PDB entry 7ZU1 | X-ray diffraction, 1.68 A resolution | chain A

# Chain A
Protein: Androgen receptor
From: Homo sapiens
UniProtKB: P10275 (ANDR_HUMAN); residue numbers follow UniProt; this construct covers 672-920
Sequence (249 residues; row label = number of the first residue in the row):
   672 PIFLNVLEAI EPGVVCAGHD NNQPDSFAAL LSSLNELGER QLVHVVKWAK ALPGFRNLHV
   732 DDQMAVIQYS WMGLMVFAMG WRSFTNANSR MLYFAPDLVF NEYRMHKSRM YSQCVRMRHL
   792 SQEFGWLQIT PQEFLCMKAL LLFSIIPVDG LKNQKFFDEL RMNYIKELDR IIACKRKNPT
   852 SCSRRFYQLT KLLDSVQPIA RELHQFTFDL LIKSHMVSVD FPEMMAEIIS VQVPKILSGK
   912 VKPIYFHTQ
Not modelled in the structure: 848-851
Sequence notes: engineered mutation Ala758 (Val in P10275)
Curated features (UniProtKB/Swiss-Prot):
  - binding site (17beta-hydroxy-5alpha-androstan-3-one): Asn706, Arg753, Thr878
  - site: Lys721 (Interaction with coactivator LXXL and FXXFY motifs), Glu898 (Interaction with coactivator FXXLF and FXXFY motifs)
  - modified residue: Tyr916 (Phosphotyrosine)
  - cross-link (Glycyl lysine isopeptide (Lys-Gly)): Lys846 (interchain with G-Cter in ubiquitin), Lys848 (interchain with G-Cter in ubiquitin)
  - natural variant: Pro672 (P672H: In PAIS), Ile673 (I673T: In prostate cancer), Leu678 (L678P: In AIS), Glu682 (E682K: In AIS), Pro683 (P683T: In PAIS), Gly684 (G684A: Found in prostate cancer), Val685 (V685I: In AIS), Cys687 (C687R: In PAIS), Ala688 (A688V: In PAIS), Gly689 (G689E: In AIS), Asp691 (deletion: In PAIS), Asn693 (deletion: In AIS), 111 further natural variant entries in UniProt
  - mutagenesis: Leu702 (L702A: Alters receptor specificity, so that transcription is activated by the antiandrogen cyproterone acetate), Lys721 (K721A: Loss of transcription activation in the presence of androgen and of interaction with NCOA2), Trp742 (W742L: Strongly decreased transcription activation in the presence of androgen), Lys846 (K846R: Prevents ubiquitination by RNF6. Prevents AR transcriptional activation by RNF14 in absence of hormone), Lys848 (K848R: Partially prevents ubiquitination by RNF6), Glu898 (E898A/Q: Reduced transcription activation in the presence of androgen; E898K/R: Loss of transcription activation in the presence of androgen), Tyr916 (Y916F: Decrease in CSK-induced phosphorylation)
Metal / ion sites: lithium ion near Asp696 (its only coordinating residue here)
Ligand contacts: 5-alpha-dihydrotestosterone (DHT): Leu702, Leu705, Asn706, Leu708, Gly709, Gln712, Trp742, Met743, Met746, Val747, Met750, Arg753, Phe765, Met781, Met788, Leu874, Phe877, Thr878, Leu881, Phe892, Met896
From the paper describing this entry:
  - disease-associated variants - V758A (citing earlier work)
  - mutagenesis - V758A: unchanged growth in response to 5-alpha-dihydrotestosterone
  - mutagenesis - V758A: increased growth in response to enzalutamide
  - conformationally variable residues (side-chain flip): Lys721, Arg761, Glu894
  - conformationally variable residues: Cys687 to Asn693, Lys884 to Val888 (from molecular simulation)
  - mutagenesis - V758A (Tm change 1 degC): decreased stability
  - mutagenesis - V758A: increased growth in response to abiraterone
  - post-translational modification sites: Arg761
  - post-translational modification sites: Ser792 (citing earlier work)

# Summary
Bound to chain A: 5-alpha-dihydrotestosterone. Curated annotation (UniProt) lists 3 residues binding
17beta-hydroxy-5alpha-androstan-3-one and 7 mutagenesis sites. The paper reports that V758A increases growth
in response to enzalutamide; modification sites Arg761 and Ser792.
Chain A is Androgen receptor (Homo sapiens); the structure, Crystal structure of mutant AR-LBD (V758A) bound
to dihydrotestosterone, was determined by X-ray diffraction (same publication as 7ZTV, 7ZTX, 7ZTZ and 7ZU2).
